Entry 8FYB (electron microscopy, 3.10 A resolution); this record covers chains E and G of the 10 polymer chains in the assembly.

[Chain E]
Name: Cas1
Amino-acid sequence (316 residues; row label = number of the first residue in the row):
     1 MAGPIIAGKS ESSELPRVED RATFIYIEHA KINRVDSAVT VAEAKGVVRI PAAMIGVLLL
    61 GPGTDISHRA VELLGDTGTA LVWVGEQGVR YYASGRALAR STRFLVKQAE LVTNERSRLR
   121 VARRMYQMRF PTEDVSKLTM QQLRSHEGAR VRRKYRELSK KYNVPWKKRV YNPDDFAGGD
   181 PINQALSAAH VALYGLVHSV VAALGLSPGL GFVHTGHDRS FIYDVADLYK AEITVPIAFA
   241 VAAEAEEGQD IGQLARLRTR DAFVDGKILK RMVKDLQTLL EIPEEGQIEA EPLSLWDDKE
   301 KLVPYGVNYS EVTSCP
Unresolved in the structure: 1-19, 312-316
Reported in the primary citation:
  - binding site for the 33-nt DNA strand: Lys168
  - binding site for the 78-nt DNA strand: Gln141
  - binding site for the 64-nt DNA strand (chain G): Lys168

[Chain G]
Molecule: 64-nt DNA strand
Sequence (64 nucleotides; row label = number of the first residue in the row):
     1 AGATTGAGAC CAGGTCTCCG TTTCATGAGT CTTTCCCGCA CGAGCGGGGG TGATCCCACG
    61 CGCA
Unresolved in the structure: 53-64

[How chain E and chain G interact]
Residue-residue contacts (46):
  His29(E) - DT23(G)  hydrogen bond to the base
  Pro62(E) - DT23(G)  base contact
  Pro62(E) - DC24(G)  phosphate contact
  Gly85(E) - DC24(G)  phosphate contact
  Glu86(E) - DT23(G)  sugar contact
  Glu86(E) - DC24(G)  hydrogen bond to the phosphate
  Val89(E) - DC24(G)  phosphate contact
  Arg90(E) - DC24(G)  phosphate contact
  Arg90(E) - DA25(G)  salt bridge to the phosphate
  Arg90(E) - DT26(G)  hydrogen bond to the sugar
  Tyr92(E) - DC24(G)  hydrogen bond to the phosphate
  Arg144(E) - DT30(G)  phosphate contact
  Glu147(E) - DT30(G)  phosphate contact
  Gly148(E) - DG29(G)  hydrogen bond to the base
  Gly148(E) - DT30(G)  phosphate contact
  Ala149(E) - DG29(G)  base contact
  Val151(E) - DG29(G)  base contact
  Arg152(E) - DG29(G)  base contact
  Lys168(E) - DG29(G)  hydrogen bond to the base
  Arg169(E) - DG27(G)  hydrogen bond to the phosphate
  Arg169(E) - DA28(G)  salt bridge to the phosphate
  Tyr171(E) - DG27(G)  sugar contact
  Tyr171(E) - DA28(G)  base contact
  Pro173(E) - DG27(G)  base contact
  Pro173(E) - DA28(G)  base contact
  Phe176(E) - DT26(G)  stacking on the base
  Ser187(E) - DG27(G)  sugar contact
  Ala188(E) - DT26(G)  base contact
  His190(E) - DA28(G)  phosphate contact
  Val191(E) - DT26(G)  sugar contact
  Tyr194(E) - DA28(G)  hydrogen bond to the phosphate
  His214(E) - DA28(G)  phosphate contact
  His214(E) - DG29(G)  salt bridge to the phosphate
  His214(E) - DT30(G)  phosphate contact
  His214(E) - DC31(G)  phosphate contact
  Thr215(E) - DC31(G)  hydrogen bond to the phosphate
  His217(E) - DA28(G)  hydrogen bond to the base
  Tyr223(E) - DG27(G)  hydrogen bond to the base
  Tyr223(E) - DA28(G)  sugar contact
  Lys230(E) - DG29(G)  salt bridge to the phosphate
  Gly252(E) - DT26(G)  base contact
  Gln253(E) - DT22(G)  phosphate contact
  Gln253(E) - DT23(G)  hydrogen bond to the phosphate
  Arg256(E) - DT23(G)  salt bridge to the phosphate
  Arg256(E) - DC24(G)  sugar contact
  Arg256(E) - DT26(G)  base contact
Other interface residues (no listed pair), chain E (34 interface residues in all): Gly63, Val213, Leu257
Other interface residues (no listed pair), chain G (11 interface residues in all): DT32

[Overview]
34 residues of chain E face 11 of chain G across their interface; the contacts include 12 hydrogen bonds, 5
salt bridges and 1 aromatic stacking contact. Polar pairs include His29(E)-DT23(G), Gly148(E)-DG29(G) and
Lys168(E)-DG29(G). From the paper: a binding site for the 33-nt DNA strand at Lys168(E); a binding site for
the 78-nt DNA strand at Gln141(E).
Chain E is Cas1 and chain G is a 64-nt DNA strand; the structure, Cryo-EM structure of
Cas1:Cas2-DEDDh:half-site integration complex, was determined by electron microscopy, deposited together with
8FY9, 8FYA, 8FYC and 8FYD.
